PDB entry 4MAY | X-ray diffraction, 2.20 A resolution | chains A and B of the 4 polymer chains in the assembly

[Chain A]
Protein: MHC class II HLA-DQ-alpha chain
From: Homo sapiens
Reference sequence: Q30066 (Q30066_HUMAN); residues -1 to 181 here correspond to UniProt positions 2-184 (UniProt number = residue number + 3)
Sequence (183 residues; numbered -1 to 181; the number before each row is that of its first residue; numbers below 1 keep their minus sign (Asp-1 is residue -1)):
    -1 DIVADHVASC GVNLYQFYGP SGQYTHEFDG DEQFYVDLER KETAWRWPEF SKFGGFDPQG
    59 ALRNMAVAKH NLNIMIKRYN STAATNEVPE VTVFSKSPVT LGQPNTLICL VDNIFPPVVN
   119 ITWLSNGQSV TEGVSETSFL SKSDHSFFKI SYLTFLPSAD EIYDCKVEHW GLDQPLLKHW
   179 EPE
Not modelled in the structure: -1, 181
Disulfide bonds: Cys107-Cys163
What the authors report for this chain:
  - conformationally variable residues (order/disorder transition): Arg44 to Gly52

[Chain B]
Protein: MHC class II antigen
From: Homo sapiens
Reference sequence: Q67AJ6 (Q67AJ6_HUMAN); residues -1 to 198 here correspond to UniProt positions 31-230 (UniProt number = residue number + 32)
Sequence (200 residues; row label = number of the first residue in the row; numbers below 1 keep their minus sign (Glu-1 is residue -1)):
    -1 EGRDSPEDFV YQFKGLCYFT NGTERVRGVT RHIYNREEYV RFDSDVGVYR AVTPQGRPVA
    59 EYWNSQKEVL EGARASVDRV CRHNYEVAYR GILQRRVEPT VTISPSRTEA LNHHNLLICS
   119 VTDFYPSQIK VRWFRNDQEE TAGVVSTPLI RNGDWTFQIL VMLEMTPQRG DVYTCHVEHP
   179 SLQSPITVEW RAQSESAQSK
Not modelled in the structure: -1 to 2, 105-112, 192-198
Disulfide bonds: Cys15-Cys79, Cys117-Cys173
What the authors report for this chain:
  - binding site for sulfate ion: Arg77

[Interface between chain A and chain B]
Pairs across the interface (129):
  Ile0(A) with Tyr16(B), hydrophobic; Arg25(B); Val27(B), hydrophobic
  Val1(A) with Thr18(B)
  Ala2(A) with Tyr16(B), hydrophobic; Phe17(B); Thr18(B)
  Asp3(A) with Phe17(B), hydrogen bond (backbone-backbone); Thr18(B), hydrogen bond (backbone-side chain); Asn19(B), hydrogen bond (side chain-backbone)
  His4(A) with Cys15(B); Tyr16(B); Phe17(B), hydrogen bond (backbone-backbone); Leu91(B)
  Val5(A) with Cys15(B); Tyr16(B), hydrophobic
  Ala6(A) with Gly13(B); Leu14(B); Cys15(B), hydrogen bond (backbone-backbone); Tyr87(B)
  Ser7(A) with Gly13(B); Leu14(B)
  Cys8(A) with Gly13(B), hydrogen bond (backbone-backbone); Cys15(B), hydrogen bond; Val78(B), hydrophobic; Asn82(B); Tyr87(B)
  Gly9(A) with Phe11(B); Lys12(B); Gly13(B), hydrogen bond (backbone-backbone)
  Val10(A) with Phe11(B)
  Asn11(A) with Tyr9(B); Gln10(B); Phe11(B), hydrogen bond (backbone-backbone)
  Leu12(A) with Val8(B), hydrophobic; Tyr9(B)
  Tyr13(A) with Val8(B); Tyr9(B), hydrogen bond (backbone-backbone)
  Gln14(A) with Asp6(B); Phe7(B)
  Phe15(A) with Asp6(B); Phe7(B), hydrogen bond (backbone-backbone)
  Tyr16(A) with Pro4(B), hydrophobic; Asp6(B), hydrogen bond (backbone-side chain)
  Phe26(A) with Tyr87(B), hydrophobic; Ile90(B), hydrophobic; Leu91(B), hydrophobic; Trp153(B)
  Asp27(A) with Arg149(B), hydrogen bond (backbone-side chain)
  Gly28(A) with Arg149(B)
  Asp29(A) with Tyr123(B); Arg149(B), salt bridge; Trp153(B)
  Glu30(A) with Trp153(B), hydrogen bond (backbone-side chain)
  Gln31(A) with Tyr87(B); Ile90(B); Trp153(B)
  Trp45(A) with Gly151(B); Asp152(B); Trp153(B)
  Glu47(A) with Arg93(B), salt bridge
  Phe48(A) with Ile90(B), hydrophobic; Trp153(B), hydrophobic
  Phe51(A) with Ala86(B); Gly89(B); Ile90(B)
  Ala66(A) with Tyr9(B), hydrophobic
  Asn69(A) with Tyr9(B), hydrogen bond
  Leu70(A) with Phe7(B); Val8(B); Tyr9(B), hydrophobic; Tyr32(B), hydrophobic
  Met73(A) with Tyr32(B), hydrophobic; Tyr37(B); Gln53(B)
  Ile74(A) with Phe7(B), hydrophobic; Tyr32(B)
  Arg76(A) with Gln53(B); Pro56(B)
  Tyr77(A) with Tyr32(B), hydrophobic; Glu35(B), hydrogen bond; Tyr37(B); Thr51(B), hydrogen bond; Gln53(B), hydrogen bond
  Ser79(A) with Phe7(B)
  Thr80(A) with Phe7(B); Tyr32(B), hydrogen bond (backbone-side chain); Asn33(B), hydrogen bond (backbone-side chain)
  Ala81(A) with Asp6(B); Phe7(B), hydrophobic; Asn33(B)
  Ala82(A) with Asp6(B), hydrogen bond (backbone-backbone); Asn33(B)
  Asn84(A) with Ser3(B), hydrogen bond
  Glu85(A) with Arg34(B), salt bridge
  Phe92(A) with Ile148(B), hydrophobic; Asn150(B); Gln156(B)
  Ser93(A) with Gln156(B), hydrogen bond (backbone-side chain)
  Lys94(A) with Thr120(B); Asp121(B), salt bridge; Asp152(B), salt bridge; Thr154(B), hydrogen bond; Gln156(B), hydrogen bond (backbone-side chain)
  Pro96(A) with Thr100(B); Thr120(B)
  Ile106(A) with Asn150(B)
  Phe113(A) with Val8(B), hydrophobic; Gln10(B); Asn33(B); Arg34(B)
  Pro114(A) with Asp6(B); Val8(B), hydrophobic
  Ser139(A) with Lys12(B)
  Lys140(A) with Lys12(B), hydrogen bond (backbone-side chain)
  Asp142(A) with Arg34(B), salt bridge
  His143(A) with Gln10(B), hydrogen bond (backbone-side chain); Lys12(B), hydrogen bond; Ile31(B); Arg34(B)
  Ser144(A) with Arg34(B)
  Phe145(A) with Gln10(B)
  Ile148(A) with Asn150(B); Gly151(B)
  Tyr150(A) with Asn150(B), hydrogen bond (side chain-backbone); Gly151(B); Asp152(B), hydrogen bond (side chain-backbone)
  Trp168(A) with Ser3(B); Pro4(B)
Other interface residues (no listed pair), chain A (64 interface residues in all): His24, Gly52, Asn62, Ser95, Pro115, Val116, Thr135, Phe146
Other interface residues (no listed pair), chain B (54 interface residues in all): Glu5, Arg29, His30, Glu36, Val57, Val85, Ser118

[Overview]
The interface between chain A and chain B involves 64 residues on one side and 54 on the other, with 30
hydrogen bonds and 6 salt bridges. Polar contacts include Asp29(A)-Arg149(B), Glu47(A)-Arg93(B) and
Glu85(A)-Arg34(B). From the paper: a binding site for sulfate ion at Arg77(B); conformational variability at
Arg44(A).
Chain A is MHC class II HLA-DQ-alpha chain and chain B is MHC class II antigen, both from Homo sapiens; the
structure, Crystal structure of an immune complex, was determined by X-ray diffraction, deposited together
with 4GRL.
